Entry 4FLF (X-ray diffraction, 2.15 A resolution); this record covers chains A and B.

Chain A (and B):
Protein: Lipase
From: Thermomyces lanuginosus
Notes: EC 3.1.1.3; chain B of this document is another copy of the same molecule, construct and numbering; everything in this record applies to it too
Reference sequence: O59952 (LIP_THELA); residues 1-269 here correspond to UniProt positions 23-291 (UniProt number = residue number + 22)
Chain sequence (269 residues; each row starts with the number of its first residue):
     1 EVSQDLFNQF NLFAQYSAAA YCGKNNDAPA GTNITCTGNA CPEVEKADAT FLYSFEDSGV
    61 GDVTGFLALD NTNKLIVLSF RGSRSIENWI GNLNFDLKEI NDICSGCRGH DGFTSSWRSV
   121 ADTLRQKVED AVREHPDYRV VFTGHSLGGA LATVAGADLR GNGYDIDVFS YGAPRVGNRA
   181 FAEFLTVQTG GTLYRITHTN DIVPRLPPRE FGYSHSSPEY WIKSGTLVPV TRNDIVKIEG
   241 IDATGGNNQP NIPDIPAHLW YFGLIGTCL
Cystine bridges: Cys-22/Cys-268, Cys-36/Cys-41, Cys-104/Cys-107
Covalent attachments: N-acetylglucosamine (NAG) linked to Asn-33
Curated features (UniProtKB/Swiss-Prot):
  - active site: Ser-146 (Nucleophile), Asp-201 (Charge relay system), His-258 (Charge relay system)
Reported in the primary citation:
  - catalytic residues: Ser-146, Asp-201, His-258 (citing earlier work)

How chain A and chain B interact:
Contacting residue pairs (16):
  Gly-38(A) / Leu-227(B)
  Gly-38(A) / Pro-256(B)
  Asn-39(A) / Thr-226(B)  hydrogen bond (side chain-backbone)
  Asn-39(A) / Leu-227(B)
  Thr-226(A) / Asn-39(B)  hydrogen bond (backbone-side chain)
  Thr-226(A) / Leu-269(B)
  Leu-227(A) / Gly-38(B)
  Leu-227(A) / Asn-39(B)
  Leu-227(A) / Leu-269(B)  hydrophobic
  Pro-256(A) / Gly-38(B)
  Pro-256(A) / Leu-269(B)
  Leu-259(A) / Leu-269(B)
  Leu-269(A) / Thr-226(B)
  Leu-269(A) / Pro-256(B)  hydrophobic
  Leu-269(A) / Leu-259(B)
  Leu-269(A) / Leu-264(B)  hydrophobic
Interface residues without a listed pair, chain A (11 interface residues in all): Val-228, Pro-229, Trp-260, Leu-264
Interface residues without a listed pair, chain B (13 interface residues in all): Val-228, Pro-229, Ile-255, Trp-260, Thr-267

Overview:
The interface between chain A and chain B involves 11 residues on one side and 13 on the other; the contacts
include 2 hydrogen bonds. Its one hydrogen-bonded contact is Asn-39(A)/Thr-226(B). UniProt lists 3 active-site
residues on chain A. The paper reports catalytic residues Ser-146(A), Asp-201(A) and His-258(A).
Both chains are Lipase (Thermomyces lanuginosus). Entry 4FLF (Structure of three phase partition treated
lipase from Thermomyces lanuginosa at 2.15A resolution) was determined by X-ray diffraction (same publication
as 4ZGB).
